2F96 - chains A and B; structure by X-ray diffraction, 2.09 A resolution.

== Chain A (and B) ==
Molecule: Ribonuclease T
Organism: Pseudomonas aeruginosa
Notes: EC 3.1.13.-; chain B of this document is another copy of the same molecule, construct and numbering; everything in this record applies to it too
Reference sequence: Q9HY82 (RNT_PSEAE); numbering as in UniProt (aligned over 1-224)
Sequence (224 residues; row label = number of the first residue in the row):
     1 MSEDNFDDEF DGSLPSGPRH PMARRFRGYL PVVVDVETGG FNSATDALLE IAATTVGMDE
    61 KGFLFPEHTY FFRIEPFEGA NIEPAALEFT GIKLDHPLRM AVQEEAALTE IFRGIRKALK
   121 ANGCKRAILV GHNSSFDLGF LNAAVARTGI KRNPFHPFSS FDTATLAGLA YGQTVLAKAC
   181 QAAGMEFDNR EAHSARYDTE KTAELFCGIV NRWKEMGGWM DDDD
Disordered / not traced: 1-18, 221-224
Modified positions: Mse1 (selenomethionine); Mse22, Mse58, Mse100, Mse185, Mse216, Mse220 (selenomethionine; parent Met)
Curated features (UniProtKB/Swiss-Prot):
  - active site: His193 (Proton donor/acceptor)
  - binding site (Mg(2+)): Asp35, Glu37, His193, Asp198
  - site (Important for substrate binding and specificity): Phe41, Phe89, Phe136, Phe158
Metal / ion sites: Mg2+ near Asp35 (its only coordinating residue here)
Reported in the primary citation:
  - self-association interface (contacts with another copy of this molecule): Mse216

== Chain A / chain B interface ==
Contacting residue pairs - 53 pairs, chain A then chain B:
  Arg25(A) with Gly168(B), hydrogen bond (side chain-backbone); Leu169(B), hydrogen bond (side chain-backbone); Gly172(B)
  Phe26(A) with Gly168(B); Gly172(B)
  Arg27(A) with Gly172(B); Gln173(B), hydrogen bond
  Tyr29(A) with Thr174(B)
  Ser135(A) with Ser135(B)
  Phe158(A) with Asn133(B)
  Ser159(A) with Asn133(B), hydrogen bond
  Ser160(A) with Asp162(B); Thr165(B), hydrogen bond (backbone-side chain)
  Phe161(A) with Thr165(B); Thr174(B)
  Asp162(A) with Ser160(B); Thr165(B), hydrogen bond (backbone-side chain)
  Ala164(A) with Phe161(B)
  Thr165(A) with Ser160(B), hydrogen bond (side chain-backbone); Phe161(B); Asp162(B), hydrogen bond (side chain-backbone); Leu166(B)
  Leu166(A) with Thr165(B)
  Gly168(A) with Arg25(B), hydrogen bond (backbone-side chain); Phe26(B)
  Leu169(A) with Arg25(B), hydrogen bond (backbone-side chain); Leu166(B), hydrophobic; Leu169(B), hydrophobic; Val210(B), hydrophobic; Trp213(B)
  Ala170(A) with Trp213(B), hydrophobic
  Tyr171(A) with Trp219(B)
  Gly172(A) with Arg25(B); Phe26(B); Arg27(B); Trp219(B)
  Gln173(A) with Arg27(B), hydrogen bond
  Thr174(A) with Phe161(B)
  Lys178(A) with Arg27(B)
  Val210(A) with Leu169(B), hydrophobic
  Arg212(A) with Trp213(B)
  Trp213(A) with Leu169(B), hydrophobic; Ala170(B), hydrophobic; Arg212(B); Trp213(B), hydrophobic; Mse216(B), hydrophobic
  Mse216(A) with Trp213(B); Mse216(B); Gly217(B); Gly218(B)
  Trp219(A) with Ala170(B); Tyr171(B); Gly172(B)
Also at the interface, not in a pair above, chain A (30 interface residues in all): Ile128, Asn133, Ile209, Gly218
Also at the interface, not in a pair above, chain B (31 interface residues in all): Tyr29, Phe136, Phe158, Ser159, Ala164, Lys178, Ile209

== In short ==
Chain A and chain B form an interface of 30 and 31 residues respectively; the contacts include 11 hydrogen
bonds. Polar contacts include Arg25(A)-Gly168(B), Arg25(A)-Leu169(B) and Arg27(A)-Gln173(B). UniProt lists
active-site residue His193(A) and 4 Mg2+-binding residues on chain A. From the paper: a self-association
interface involving Mse216(A).
Chain A and chain B are both Ribonuclease T (Pseudomonas aeruginosa); the structure, 2.1 A crystal structure
of Pseudomonas aeruginosa rnase T (Ribonuclease T), was determined by X-ray diffraction (same publication as
2IS3).
